Entry 7XHN (electron microscopy, 3.71 A resolution); this record covers chains S and X of the 20 polymer chains in the assembly.

[Chain S]
Protein: Centromere protein S
Source organism: Homo sapiens
UniProtKB: Q8N2Z9 (CENPS_HUMAN); residues 1-138 here = UniProt positions 1-138
Amino-acid sequence (138 residues; each row starts with the number of its first residue):
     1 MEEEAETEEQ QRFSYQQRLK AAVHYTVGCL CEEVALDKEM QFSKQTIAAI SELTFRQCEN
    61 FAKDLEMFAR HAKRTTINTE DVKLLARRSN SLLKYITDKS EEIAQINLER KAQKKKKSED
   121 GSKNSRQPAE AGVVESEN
Disordered / not traced: 1-9, 107-138
Swiss-Prot annotation at these positions:
  - modified residue: M1 (N-acetylmethionine)
  - mutagenesis: K73 to R74 (No effect on CENPX- and FANCM-binding; loss of double-stranded DNA-binding of the MHF heterodimer and of FANCM recruitment to fork DNA decrease in FA core complex activity, as shown by lower levels ...), R87 to R88 (Partial loss of CENPX- and FANCM-binding decrease in FA core complex activity, as shown by lower levels of FANCD2 monoubiquitination and higher frequency of sister chromatin exchanges ...)

[Chain X]
Protein: Centromere protein X
Source organism: Homo sapiens
UniProtKB: A8MT69 (CENPX_HUMAN); residue numbers follow UniProt; this construct covers 1-81
Amino-acid sequence (81 residues; each row starts with the number of its first residue):
     1 MEGAGAGSGF RKELVSRLLH LHFKDDKTKV SGDALQLMVE LLKVFVVEAA VRGVRQAQAE
    61 DALRVDVDQL EKVLPQLLLD F
Disordered / not traced: 1-7
Swiss-Prot annotation at these positions:
  - modified residue: M1 (N-acetylmethionine)

[How chain S and chain X interact]
Contacting residue pairs (66):
  Y15(S) - R17(X)  hydrogen bond (backbone-side chain)
  Y15(S) - L21(X)
  Q16(S) - L21(X)
  R18(S) - R17(X)
  L19(S) - R17(X)
  L19(S) - L18(X)
  L19(S) - L21(X)  hydrophobic
  A22(S) - L14(X)  hydrophobic
  Y25(S) - R11(X)
  T26(S) - G9(X)  hydrogen bond (side chain-backbone)
  T26(S) - F10(X)
  V27(S) - V46(X)  hydrophobic
  L30(S) - K43(X)
  L30(S) - V46(X)  hydrophobic
  E33(S) - S8(X)
  E33(S) - K43(X)  salt bridge
  V34(S) - V47(X)  hydrophobic
  K38(S) - Q58(X)
  M40(S) - L63(X)
  M40(S) - R64(X)
  M40(S) - V65(X)  hydrophobic
  Q41(S) - L63(X)  hydrogen bond (side chain-backbone)
  Q41(S) - R64(X)
  F42(S) - A50(X)  hydrophobic
  F42(S) - V65(X)  hydrophobic
  S43(S) - R64(X)
  S43(S) - V65(X)  hydrogen bond (side chain-backbone)
  Q45(S) - R64(X)
  Q45(S) - V67(X)
  T46(S) - V65(X)  hydrogen bond (side chain-backbone)
  T46(S) - L70(X)
  A49(S) - L70(X)  hydrophobic
  I50(S) - V46(X)  hydrophobic
  I50(S) - L70(X)  hydrophobic
  L53(S) - F45(X)
  L53(S) - L74(X)  hydrophobic
  T54(S) - F45(X)
  T54(S) - V46(X)
  F55(S) - H22(X)
  R56(S) - H22(X)
  Q57(S) - F45(X)
  Q57(S) - L78(X)
  C58(S) - L18(X)  hydrophobic
  C58(S) - L19(X)  hydrophobic
  C58(S) - H22(X)
  E59(S) - H22(X)  salt bridge
  F61(S) - F81(X)  hydrophobic
  A62(S) - H22(X)
  E66(S) - F23(X)
  E66(S) - K24(X)
  E66(S) - D25(X)
  E66(S) - T28(X)
  T75(S) - T28(X)
  V82(S) - L37(X)  hydrophobic
  L85(S) - L41(X)  hydrophobic
  R88(S) - L79(X)  hydrogen bond (side chain-backbone)
  R88(S) - D80(X)  hydrogen bond (side chain-backbone)
  S89(S) - D80(X)
  L92(S) - F81(X)  hydrophobic
  Y95(S) - E40(X)  hydrogen bond
  Y95(S) - V44(X)
  K99(S) - E40(X)  salt bridge
  I103(S) - D33(X)
  I103(S) - Q36(X)
  I103(S) - L37(X)  hydrophobic
  I106(S) - Q36(X)
Interface residues without a listed pair, chain S (48 interface residues in all): S14, C29, N60, R70, T76, I77, T79, S100
Interface residues without a listed pair, chain X (43 interface residues in all): K27, K29, S31, A34, L42, V54, D66

[In short]
48 residues of chain S and 43 residues of chain X are in contact, with 8 hydrogen bonds and 3 salt bridges.
Polar pairs include E33(S)-K43(X), E59(S)-H22(X) and K99(S)-E40(X). From UniProt: 4 mutagenesis sites on chain
S.
Here chain S is Centromere protein S and chain X is Centromere protein X, both from Homo sapiens. Entry 7XHN
(Structure of human inner kinetochore CCAN-DNA complex) was determined by electron microscopy, deposited
together with 7XHO.
